Entry 1AU7 (X-ray diffraction, 2.30 A resolution); this record covers chains A and B of the 4 polymer chains in the assembly.

# Chain A
Name: Protein pit-1
From: Rattus norvegicus
Reference sequence: P10037 (PIT1_RAT); aligned to UniProt positions 130-275 over residues 5-160 (the alignment contains insertions or deletions, so no single offset holds)
Sequence (146 residues; numbered 5 to 160; 10 numbers in that range are skipped by the numbering (no residue carries them; nothing is unmodelled there); the number before each row is that of its first residue):
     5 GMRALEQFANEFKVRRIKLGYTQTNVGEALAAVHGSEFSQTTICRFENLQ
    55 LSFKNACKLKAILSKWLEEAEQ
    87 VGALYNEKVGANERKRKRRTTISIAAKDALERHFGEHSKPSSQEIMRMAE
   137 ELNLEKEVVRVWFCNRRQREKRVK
Unresolved in the structure: 87-102
Sequence notes: engineered mutation Gly-5 (Glu128 in P10037), Met-6 (Ile129 in P10037); conflict Ala-8 (Glu131 in P10037), Ile-110 (Val223 in P10037)

# Chain B
Name: Protein pit-1
From: Rattus norvegicus
Reference sequence: P10037 (PIT1_RAT); aligned to UniProt positions 130-275 over residues 5-160 (the alignment contains insertions or deletions, so no single offset holds)
Sequence (146 residues; row label = number of the first residue in the row; note: 10 numbers in that range are skipped by the numbering (no residue carries them; nothing is unmodelled there)):
     5 GMRALEQFANEFKVRRIKLGYTQTNVGEALAAVHGSEFSQTTICRFENLQ
    55 LSFKNACKLKAILSKWLEEA
    85 EQVGALYNEKVGANERKRKRRTTISIAAKDALERHFGEHSKPSSQEIMRM
   135 AEELNLEKEVVRVWFCNRRQREKRVK
Unresolved in the structure: 85-102
Sequence notes: engineered mutation Gly-5 (Glu128 in P10037), Met-6 (Ile129 in P10037); conflict Ala-8 (Glu131 in P10037), Ile-110 (Val223 in P10037)

# Chain A / chain B interface
Contacting residue pairs (21; chain A residue first):
  Met-6(A) / Val-159(B)  hydrophobic
  Glu-10(A) / Lys-160(B)
  Arg-49(A) / Arg-158(B)
  Asn-52(A) / Lys-160(B)
  Leu-53(A) / Val-159(B)
  Leu-53(A) / Lys-160(B)  hydrogen bond (backbone-backbone)
  Gln-54(A) / Arg-158(B)  hydrogen bond (backbone-side chain)
  Gln-54(A) / Lys-160(B)  hydrogen bond (side chain-backbone)
  Leu-55(A) / Arg-158(B)
  Leu-55(A) / Val-159(B)  hydrogen bond (backbone-backbone)
  Ser-56(A) / Lys-157(B)
  Phe-57(A) / Val-159(B)  hydrophobic
  Lys-157(A) / Ser-56(B)
  Arg-158(A) / Gln-54(B)  hydrogen bond
  Arg-158(A) / Leu-55(B)
  Val-159(A) / Met-6(B)  hydrophobic
  Val-159(A) / Leu-53(B)
  Val-159(A) / Leu-55(B)  hydrogen bond (backbone-backbone)
  Lys-160(A) / Asn-52(B)
  Lys-160(A) / Leu-53(B)  hydrogen bond (backbone-backbone)
  Lys-160(A) / Gln-54(B)
Also at the interface, not in a pair above, chain B (12 interface residues in all): Leu-9, Phe-57

# In short
The interface between chain A and chain B involves 13 residues on one side and 12 on the other; the contacts
include 7 hydrogen bonds. Among the polar pairs are Gln-54(A)/Arg-158(B), Gln-54(A)/Lys-160(B) and
Leu-53(A)/Lys-160(B).
Both chains are Protein pit-1 (Rattus norvegicus). Entry 1AU7 (Pit-1 mutant/DNA complex) was determined by
X-ray diffraction.
